7ZLQ - chains A and B of the 5 polymer chains in the assembly; structure by X-ray diffraction, 2.80 A resolution.

# Chain A (and B)
Molecule: Double-stranded RNA-specific adenosine deaminase
Source organism: Homo sapiens
Notes: EC 3.5.4.37; chain B of this document is another copy of the same molecule, construct and numbering; everything in this record applies to it too
Reference sequence: P55265 (DSRAD_HUMAN); residue numbers follow UniProt; this construct covers 716-797
Sequence (86 residues; numbered 712 to 797; the number before each row is that of its first residue):
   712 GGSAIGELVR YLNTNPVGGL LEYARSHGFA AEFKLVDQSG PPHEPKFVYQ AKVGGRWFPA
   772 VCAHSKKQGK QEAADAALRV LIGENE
Disordered / not traced: 712-714, 797
Construct notes: expression tag (712-715)
Curated features (UniProtKB/Swiss-Prot):
  - region: I716 to T725 (N-terminal extension of DRBM 3 and constituent of a bi-partite nuclear localization signal), E795 to E797 (C-terminal extension of DRBM 3 and constituent of a bi-partite nuclear localization signal)
  - mutagenesis: I716 to N724 (Disrupts the bi-partite nuclear localization signal and abolishes nuclear location), I716 (I716N: Disrupts the bi-partite nuclear localization signal and abolishes nuclear location; when associated with S-719 and N-723), E718 (E718A: No effect on nuclear location; when associated with A-721 and A-724), L719 (L719S: Disrupts the bi-partite nuclear localization signal and abolishes nuclear location; when associated with N-716 and N-723), R721 (R721A: No effect on nuclear location; when associated with A-721 and A-724), L723 (L723N: Disrupts the bi-partite nuclear localization signal and abolishes nuclear location; when associated with N-716 and S-719), N724 (N724A: No effect on nuclear location; when associated with A-718 and A-721), K777 to K778 (Strongly impaired RNA binding. No effect on nuclear location)
From the paper describing this entry:
  - binding site for the 13-nt RNA strand: R721, E733, P753, H754
  - binding site for the 13-nt RNA strand: N726, R736, H754, K777, K778, Q782
  - binding site for the 13-nt RNA strand: K781 (proposed by the authors, not directly observed)
  - mutagenesis - V747A/D748Q/W768V/C773S: abolished binding to Double-stranded RNA-specific adenosine deaminase (chain A)
  - mutagenesis - V747A/D748Q/W768V/C773S: unchanged binding to full length ADAR1 p110

# Chain A / chain B interface
Pairs across the interface - 25 pairs, chain A then chain B:
  V747(A) - A771(B)  hydrophobic
  V747(A) - C773(B)
  D748(A) - D748(B)
  D748(A) - K757(B)  salt bridge
  Q749(A) - K757(B)  hydrogen bond (backbone-side chain)
  S750(A) - S750(B)
  K757(A) - D748(B)  salt bridge
  K757(A) - Q749(B)  hydrogen bond (side chain-backbone)
  V759(A) - D748(B)
  Q761(A) - Q761(B)
  Q761(A) - F769(B)  hydrogen bond (side chain-backbone)
  Q761(A) - P770(B)
  Q761(A) - A771(B)  hydrogen bond (side chain-backbone)
  G766(A) - R767(B)
  W768(A) - W768(B)
  W768(A) - P770(B)
  W768(A) - V791(B)
  F769(A) - Q761(B)  hydrogen bond (backbone-side chain)
  P770(A) - Q761(B)
  P770(A) - W768(B)
  A771(A) - V747(B)  hydrophobic
  A771(A) - Q761(B)  hydrogen bond (backbone-side chain)
  A771(A) - A771(B)  hydrophobic
  C773(A) - V747(B)
  V791(A) - W768(B)
Also at the interface, not in a pair above, chain A (15 interface residues in all): V772
Also at the interface, not in a pair above, chain B (14 interface residues in all): V759

# In short
15 residues of chain A face 14 of chain B across their interface, with 6 hydrogen bonds and 2 salt bridges.
Polar pairs include D748(A)-K757(B), Q749(A)-K757(B) and Q761(A)-F769(B). The paper reports a binding site for
the 13-nt RNA strand at R721(A), E733(A) and P753(A) among others; V747A/D748Q/W768V/C773S of chain A abolish
binding to Double-stranded RNA-specific adenosine deaminase (chain A).
Chain A and chain B are both Double-stranded RNA-specific adenosine deaminase (Homo sapiens); the structure,
Crystal structure of ADAR1-dsRBD3 dimer in complex with dsRNA, was determined by X-ray diffraction.
